PDB entry 6J48 | X-ray diffraction, 1.20 A resolution | chain O

== Chain O ==
Name: Outer surface protein A
From: Borrelia burgdorferi (strain ATCC 35210 / B31 / CIP 102532 / DSM 4680)
Reference sequence: P0CL66 (OSPA_BORBU); residue numbers follow UniProt; this construct covers 27-273
Sequence (251 residues; row label = number of the first residue in the row):
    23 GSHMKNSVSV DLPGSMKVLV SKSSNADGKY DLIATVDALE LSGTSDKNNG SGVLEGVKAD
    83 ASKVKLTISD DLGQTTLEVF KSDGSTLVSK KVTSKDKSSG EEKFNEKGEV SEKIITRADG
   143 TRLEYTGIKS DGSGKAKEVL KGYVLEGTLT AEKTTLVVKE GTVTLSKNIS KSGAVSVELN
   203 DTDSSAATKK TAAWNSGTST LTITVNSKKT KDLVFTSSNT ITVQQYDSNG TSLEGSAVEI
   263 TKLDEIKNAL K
Not modelled in the structure: 23-27
Differences from the reference sequence: expression tag (23-26); engineered mutation S37 (Glu in P0CL66), S45 (Glu in P0CL66), S46 (Lys in P0CL66), A48 (Lys in P0CL66), A60 (Lys in P0CL66), S64 (Lys in P0CL66), A83 (Lys in P0CL66), S104 (Glu in P0CL66), S107 (Lys in P0CL66), G122 (Thr in P0CL66), A196 (Glu in P0CL66), S239 (Lys in P0CL66), S240 (Glu in P0CL66), S254 (Lys in P0CL66)
Swiss-Prot annotation at these positions:
  - natural variant: P35 (P35S: In strain: CA7), K39 (K39N: In strain: PBre and 21343WI), D59 (D59H: In strain: 42373NY3), I90 (I90V: In strain: CA8), V114 (V114A: In strain: PBre), N127 (N127S: In strain: CA8), V132 to S133 (sequence variant, change not given here; In strain: CA8), R144 (R144K: In strain: 21343WI), G149 (G149E: In strain: PBre and 42373NY3), G164 (G164S: In strain: PBre), A196 (E196A: In strain: CA8 and 21343WI; this construct carries the variant)

== Summary ==
Chain O is Outer surface protein A (Borrelia burgdorferi (strain ATCC 35210 / B31 / CIP 102532 / DSM 4680));
the structure, Glycine mutation on single layer beta-sheet of OspAsm1, was determined by X-ray diffraction
(same publication as 6J47 and 6J49).
